Entry 2NPH (X-ray diffraction, 1.65 A resolution); this record covers chains B and T of the 4 polymer chains in the assembly.

[Chain B]
Molecule: Protease retropepsin
From: Human immunodeficiency virus 1
Notes: EC 3.4.23.16
UniProt: Q72874 (Q72874_9HIV1); residues 1001-1099 here correspond to UniProt positions 1-99 (UniProt number = residue number - 1000)
Sequence (99 residues; numbered 1001 to 1099; the number before each row is that of its first residue):
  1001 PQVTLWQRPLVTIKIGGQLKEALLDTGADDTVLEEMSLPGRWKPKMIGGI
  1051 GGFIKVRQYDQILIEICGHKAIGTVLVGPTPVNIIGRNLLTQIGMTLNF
Construct notes: engineered mutation Met1095 (Cys95 in Q72874)
Reported in the primary citation:
  - binding site for pentapeptide fragment (chain T): Asp1025

[Chain T]
Molecule: pentapeptide fragment
Sequence (5 residues; each row starts with the number of its first residue):
     5 YVDGA

[How chain B and chain T interact]
Pairs across the interface - 18 pairs, chain B then chain T:
  Asp1025(B) - Tyr5(T)  hydrogen bond (side chain-backbone)
  Gly1027(B) - Tyr5(T)
  Gly1027(B) - Val6(T)  hydrogen bond (backbone-backbone)
  Ala1028(B) - Val6(T)  hydrophobic
  Asp1029(B) - Val6(T)  hydrogen bond (backbone-backbone)
  Asp1029(B) - Asp7(T)
  Asp1029(B) - Gly8(T)  hydrogen bond (side chain-backbone)
  Asp1030(B) - Gly8(T)
  Val1032(B) - Val6(T)  hydrophobic
  Met1046(B) - Ala9(T)
  Ile1047(B) - Asp7(T)
  Ile1047(B) - Ala9(T)
  Gly1048(B) - Val6(T)
  Gly1048(B) - Asp7(T)  hydrogen bond (backbone-backbone)
  Gly1048(B) - Ala9(T)
  Gly1049(B) - Tyr5(T)
  Phe1053(B) - Ala9(T)
  Ile1084(B) - Val6(T)  hydrophobic
Also at the interface, not in a pair above, chain B (14 interface residues in all): Lys1045, Ile1050

[Overview]
14 residues of chain B and 5 residues of chain T are in contact, with 5 hydrogen bonds. Polar contacts include
Asp1025(B)-Tyr5(T), Asp1029(B)-Gly8(T) and Gly1027(B)-Val6(T). From the paper: a binding site for pentapeptide
fragment (chain T) at Asp1025(B).
Chain B is Protease retropepsin (Human immunodeficiency virus 1) and chain T is pentapeptide fragment; the
structure, Crystal structure of HIV1 protease in situ product complex, was determined by X-ray diffraction.
